PDB entry 8TVR | electron microscopy, 2.80 A resolution | chains B and T of the 24 polymer chains in the assembly

Chain B:
Molecule: Tail spike protein
From: Salmonella phage P22
Reference sequence: P12528 (FIBER_BPP22); numbering as in UniProt (aligned over 1-667)
Amino-acid sequence (667 residues; numbered 1 to 667; the number before each row is that of its first residue):
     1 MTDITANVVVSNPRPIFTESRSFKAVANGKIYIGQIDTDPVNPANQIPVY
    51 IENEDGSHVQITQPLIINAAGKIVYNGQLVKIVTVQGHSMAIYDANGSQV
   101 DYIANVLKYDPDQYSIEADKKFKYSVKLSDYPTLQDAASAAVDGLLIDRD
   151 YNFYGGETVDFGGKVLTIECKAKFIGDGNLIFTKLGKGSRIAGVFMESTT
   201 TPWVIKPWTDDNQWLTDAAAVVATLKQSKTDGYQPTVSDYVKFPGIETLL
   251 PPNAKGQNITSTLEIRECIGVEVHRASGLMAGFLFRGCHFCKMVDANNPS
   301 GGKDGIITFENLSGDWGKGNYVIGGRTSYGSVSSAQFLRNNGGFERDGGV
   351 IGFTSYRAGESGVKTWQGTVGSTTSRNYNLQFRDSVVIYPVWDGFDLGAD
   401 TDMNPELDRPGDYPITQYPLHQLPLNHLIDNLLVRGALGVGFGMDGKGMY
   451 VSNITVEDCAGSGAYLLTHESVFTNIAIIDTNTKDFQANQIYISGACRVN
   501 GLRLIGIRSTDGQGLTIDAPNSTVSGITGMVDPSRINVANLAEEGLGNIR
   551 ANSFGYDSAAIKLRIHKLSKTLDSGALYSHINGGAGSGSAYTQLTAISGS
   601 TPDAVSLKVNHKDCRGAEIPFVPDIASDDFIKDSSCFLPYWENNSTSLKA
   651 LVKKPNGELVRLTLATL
Not modelled in the structure: 1-4, 123-667
Curated features (UniProtKB/Swiss-Prot):
  - active site: Glu360, Asp393, Asp396
  - mutagenesis: Glu360 (E360Q: Complete loss of hydrolysis of O-antigen oligosaccharides), Asp393 (D393N: Complete loss of hydrolysis of O-antigen oligosaccharides), Asp396 (D396N: Complete loss of hydrolysis of O-antigen oligosaccharides)

Chain T:
Molecule: Packaged DNA stabilization protein gp10
From: Salmonella phage P22
Reference sequence: P26749 (VG10_BPP22); residue numbers follow UniProt; this construct covers 1-472
Amino-acid sequence (472 residues; numbered 1 to 472; the number before each row is that of its first residue):
     1 MPIQQLPMMKGMGKDFKNADYIDYLPVNMLATPKEILNSSGYLRSFPGIT
    51 KRYDMNGVSRGVEYNTAQNAVYRVCGGKLYKGESEVGDVAGSGRVSMAHG
   101 RTSQAVGVNGQLVEYRYDGTVKTVSNWPADSGFTQYELGSVRDITRLRGR
   151 YAWSKDGTDSWFITDLEDESHPDRYSAQYRAESQPDGIIGIGTWRDFIVC
   201 FGSSTIEYFSLTGATTAGAALYVAQPSLMVQKGIAGTYCKTPFADSYAFI
   251 SHPATGAPSVYIIGSGQASPIATASIEKIIRSYTAEEMATGVMETLRFDS
   301 HELLIIHLPRHVLVYDASSSQNGPQWCVLKTGLYDDVYRGVDFMYEGNQI
   351 TCGDKSEAVVGQLQFDISSQYDKQQEHLLFTPLFKADNARCFDLEVESST
   401 GVAQYADRLFLSATTDGINYGREQMIEQNEPFVYDKRVLWKRVGRIRRLI
   451 GFKLRVITKSPVTLSGCQIRLE
Not modelled in the structure: 1

How chain B and chain T interact:
Residue-residue contacts (8; chain B residue first):
  Val59(B) - Tyr434(T)
  Gln60(B) - Phe432(T)
  Gln60(B) - Tyr434(T)  hydrogen bond (backbone-side chain)
  Ile61(B) - Phe432(T)
  Ile61(B) - Tyr434(T)  hydrophobic
  Thr62(B) - Phe432(T)  hydrogen bond (side chain-backbone)
  Thr62(B) - Val433(T)
  Tyr75(B) - Tyr434(T)
Interface residues without a listed pair, chain B (6 interface residues in all): Asn76
Interface residues without a listed pair, chain T (5 interface residues in all): Pro431, Asp435

Overview:
6 residues of chain B face 5 of chain T across their interface; the contacts include 2 hydrogen bonds. Polar
contacts include Gln60(B)-Tyr434(T) and Thr62(B)-Phe432(T). Curated annotation (UniProt) lists 3 active-site
residues and 3 mutagenesis sites on chain B.
Here chain B is Tail spike protein and chain T is Packaged DNA stabilization protein gp10, both from
Salmonella phage P22. Entry 8TVR (In situ cryo-EM structure of bacteriophage P22 tail hub protein: tailspike
protein complex at 2.8A resolution) was determined by electron microscopy, deposited together with 8TVU, 8U1O,
8U10 and 8U11.
